4FIP - chains A and F of the 8 polymer chains in the assembly; structure by X-ray diffraction, 2.69 A resolution.

[Chain A]
Name: Ubiquitin carboxyl-terminal hydrolase 8
Organism: Saccharomyces cerevisiae
Notes: EC 3.4.19.12
Reference sequence: P50102 (UBP8_YEAST); residues 1-471 here = UniProt positions 1-471
Chain sequence (476 residues; row label = number of the first residue in the row; numbers below 1 keep their minus sign (Gly-4 is residue -4)):
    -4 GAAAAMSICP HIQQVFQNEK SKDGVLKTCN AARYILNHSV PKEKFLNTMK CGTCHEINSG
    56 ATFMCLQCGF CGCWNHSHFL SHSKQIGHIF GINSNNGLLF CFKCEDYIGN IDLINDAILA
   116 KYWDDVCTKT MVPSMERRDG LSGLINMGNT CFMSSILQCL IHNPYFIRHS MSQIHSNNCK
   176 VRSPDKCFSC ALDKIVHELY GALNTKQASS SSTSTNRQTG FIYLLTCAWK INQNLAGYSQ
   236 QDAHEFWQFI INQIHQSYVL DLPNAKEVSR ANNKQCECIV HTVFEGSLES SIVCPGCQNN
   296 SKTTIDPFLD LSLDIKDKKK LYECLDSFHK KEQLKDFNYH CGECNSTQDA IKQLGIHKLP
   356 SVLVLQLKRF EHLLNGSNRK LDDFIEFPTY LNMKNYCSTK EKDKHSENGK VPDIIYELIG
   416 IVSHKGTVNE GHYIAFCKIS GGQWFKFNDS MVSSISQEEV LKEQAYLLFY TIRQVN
Not modelled in the structure: -4 to -1, 200-209, 230-235, 395-400
Sequence notes: expression tag (-4 to 0); engineered mutation Asn144 (Ser in P50102)
UniProt features mapped onto this chain:
  - zinc finger: Lys22 to Cys122 (UBP-type)
  - active site: Cys146 (Nucleophile), His427 (Proton acceptor)
  - binding site (Zn(2+)): Cys4, His6, Cys46, Cys49, Cys60, Cys63, Cys68, His73, His77, His83, Cys96, Cys99, His170, Cys174, Cys182, Cys185, His250, Cys271, Cys273, His276 and 4 more in UniProt
  - mutagenesis: Cys46 (C46A: Lowers histone H2B deubiquitination activity; when associated with A-49), Cys49 (C49A: Lowers histone H2B deubiquitination activity; when associated with A-46), His77 (H77A: Lowers histone H2B deubiquitination activity), Cys146 (C146S: Lowers histone H2B deubiquitination activity), His419 (H419A: Lowers histone H2B deubiquitination activity)
Bound ions: Zn2+ site 1: Cys4, His6, Cys96, Cys99; Zn2+ site 2: Cys46, Cys49, Cys68, His73; Zn2+ site 3: Cys60, Cys63, His83; Zn2+ site 4: Cys174, Cys182, Cys185; Zn2+ site 5: Cys271, Cys273; Zn2+ site 6: Cys289, Cys292, Cys336, Cys339
From the paper describing this entry:
  - conformationally variable residues (loop rearrangement): Arg133 to Thr145
  - self-association interface (contacts with another copy of this molecule): Asn144, Thr214 to Ile226
  - mutagenesis - N141A/S144N/S149N, N141A: decreased catalytic activity on K48 di-ubiquitin
  - mutagenesis - S144N: increased catalytic activity
  - mutagenesis - S144N (Kd 28 uM): decreased binding to Ubiquitin carboxyl-terminal hydrolase 8 (chain A)
  - mutagenesis - S144N/S149N, S149N: abolished binding to Ubiquitin carboxyl-terminal hydrolase 8 (chain A)
  - mutagenesis - S149N: increased catalytic activity on in the absence of Sgf11-ZnF
  - mutagenesis - S144N, S149N: unchanged catalytic activity on DUBm containing intact Sgf11
  - mutagenesis - N141A/S144N/S149N: decreased catalytic activity on K48-linked diubiquitin

[Chain F]
Name: Protein SUS1
Organism: Saccharomyces cerevisiae
Reference sequence: Q6WNK7 (SUS1_YEAST); residue numbers follow UniProt; this construct covers 1-96
Chain sequence (96 residues; numbered 1 to 96; the number before each row is that of its first residue):
     1 MTMDTAQLKS QIQQYLVESG NYELISNELK ARLLQEGWVD KVKDLTKSEM NINESTNFTQ
    61 ILSTVEPKAL EMVSDSTRET VLKQIREFLE EIVDTQ
Not modelled in the structure: 1-5, 96
UniProt features mapped onto this chain:
  - cross-link: Lys68 (Glycyl lysine isopeptide (Lys-Gly) (interchain with G-Cter in ubiquitin))
  - mutagenesis: Glu18 to Gly20 (In sus1-10; dissociates from TREX-2 while leaving its interaction with SAGA intact), Gly37 to Trp38 (In sus1-11; impairs binding to both TREX-2 and SAGA), Val73 to Asp75 (In sus1-12; dissociates from TREX-2 while leaving its interaction with SAGA intact)

[How chain A and chain F interact]
Residue-residue contacts - 15 pairs, chain A then chain F:
  Tyr385(A) - Leu34(F)
  Tyr385(A) - Asp40(F)  hydrogen bond
  Asn387(A) - Gln35(F)  hydrogen bond
  Asp408(A) - Glu28(F)
  Asp408(A) - Ala31(F)
  Ile410(A) - Ala31(F)  hydrophobic
  Ile410(A) - Gln35(F)
  Gly436(A) - Lys47(F)  hydrogen bond (backbone-side chain)
  Arg468(A) - Leu34(F)
  Gln469(A) - Asn27(F)
  Gln469(A) - Lys30(F)
  Gln469(A) - Ala31(F)
  Gln469(A) - Leu34(F)
  Asn471(A) - Asn27(F)  hydrogen bond (side chain-backbone)
  Asn471(A) - Ala31(F)
Also at the interface, not in a pair above, chain F (10 interface residues in all): Val39, Lys43

[Overview]
8 residues of chain A and 10 residues of chain F are in contact, with 4 hydrogen bonds. Among the polar pairs
are Tyr385(A)-Asp40(F), Asn387(A)-Gln35(F) and Gly436(A)-Lys47(F). The paper reports that N141A/S144N/S149N
and N141A of chain A reduce catalytic activity on K48 di-ubiquitin; conformational variability at Arg133(A); 5
substitutions were tested in all.
Chain A is Ubiquitin carboxyl-terminal hydrolase 8 and chain F is Protein SUS1, both from Saccharomyces
cerevisiae; the structure, Structure of the SAGA Ubp8(S144N)/Sgf11(1-72, Delta-ZnF)/Sus1/Sgf73 DUB module, was
determined by X-ray diffraction, deposited together with 4FJC and 4FK5.
